Entry 8Z5F (X-ray diffraction, 1.95 A resolution); this record covers chains A and B of the 4 polymer chains in the assembly.

Chain A (and B):
Protein: 3-oxoacyl-[acyl-carrier-protein] synthase 2
Source organism: Helicobacter pylori
Notes: EC 2.3.1.179; chain B of this document is another copy of the same molecule, construct and numbering; everything in this record applies to it too
Reference sequence: A0A438WLJ1 (A0A438WLJ1_HELPX); residue numbers follow UniProt; this construct covers 1-412
Chain sequence (412 residues; numbered 1 to 412; the number before each row is that of its first residue):
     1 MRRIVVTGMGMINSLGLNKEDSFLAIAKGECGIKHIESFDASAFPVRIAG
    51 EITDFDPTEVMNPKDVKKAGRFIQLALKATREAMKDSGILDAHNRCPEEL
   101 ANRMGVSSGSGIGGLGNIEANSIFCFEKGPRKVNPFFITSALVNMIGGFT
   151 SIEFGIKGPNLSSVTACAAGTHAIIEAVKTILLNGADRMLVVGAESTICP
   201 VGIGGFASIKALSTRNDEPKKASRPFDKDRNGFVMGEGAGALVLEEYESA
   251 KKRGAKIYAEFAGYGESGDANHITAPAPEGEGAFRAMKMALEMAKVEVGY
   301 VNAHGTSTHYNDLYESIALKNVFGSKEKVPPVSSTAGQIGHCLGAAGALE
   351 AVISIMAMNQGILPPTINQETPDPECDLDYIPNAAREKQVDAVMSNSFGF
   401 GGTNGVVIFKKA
Construct notes: engineered mutation A336 (Lys in A0A438WLJ1)
Covalently attached groups: decanoic acid (DKA) linked to C167

How chain A and chain B interact:
Pairs across the interface (118; chain A residue first):
  F44(A) with P130(B), hydrophobic
  P45(A) with R131(B)
  N102(A) with R285(B)
  G111(A) with L142(B)
  L115(A) with I118(B), hydrophobic
  I118(A) with L115(B), hydrophobic; I118(B), hydrophobic
  E119(A) with S122(B)
  N121(A) with V201(B)
  S122(A) with E119(B); V201(B)
  I123(A) with S122(B); F126(B), hydrophobic
  F126(A) with I123(B), hydrophobic; E127(B)
  E127(A) with F126(B)
  P130(A) with F44(B), hydrophobic
  V133(A) with G204(B); G205(B); S208(B)
  N134(A) with S208(B)
  P135(A) with S208(B); I209(B)
  F137(A) with V201(B), hydrophobic
  I138(A) with G205(B); F206(B), hydrophobic
  T139(A) with I273(B); T274(B); F400(B)
  L142(A) with G111(B)
  V143(A) with V164(B), hydrophobic
  N144(A) with V164(B); T165(B); A166(B); F400(B), hydrogen bond (side chain-backbone)
  M145(A) with I273(B), hydrophobic; G401(B)
  G148(A) with G401(B)
  S151(A) with A270(B)
  I152(A) with A270(B); N271(B); H272(B); I273(B), hydrophobic
  I156(A) with A270(B)
  K157(A) with S267(B); G268(B), hydrogen bond (backbone-backbone); D269(B); A270(B); R285(B), hydrogen bond (backbone-side chain)
  G158(A) with S267(B); G268(B), hydrogen bond (backbone-backbone)
  P159(A) with E266(B)
  N160(A) with T165(B); T403(B), hydrogen bond (backbone-side chain)
  L161(A) with K179(B); E266(B)
  S162(A) with S162(B); S163(B); V164(B), hydrogen bond (backbone-backbone); T165(B)
  S163(A) with S162(B)
  V164(A) with V143(B), hydrophobic; N144(B); S162(B), hydrogen bond (backbone-backbone); V164(B), hydrophobic
  T165(A) with N144(B); N160(B); S162(B)
  A166(A) with N144(B)
  H172(A) with N160(B); L161(B)
  E176(A) with E176(B)
  K179(A) with L161(B); T180(B), hydrogen bond; L183(B)
  T180(A) with K179(B), hydrogen bond
  L183(A) with M1(B), hydrophobic; K179(B); L183(B), hydrophobic; Y264(B)
  P200(A) with C125(B)
  V201(A) with N121(B); S122(B); F137(B), hydrophobic
  G205(A) with V133(B); I138(B)
  F206(A) with I138(B), hydrophobic
  S208(A) with V133(B); N134(B); P135(B)
  I209(A) with P135(B)
  E266(A) with P159(B); L161(B)
  S267(A) with K157(B); G158(B)
  G268(A) with K157(B), hydrogen bond (backbone-backbone); G158(B), hydrogen bond (backbone-backbone)
  D269(A) with K157(B)
  A270(A) with S151(B); I152(B); I156(B); K157(B)
  N271(A) with I152(B)
  H272(A) with I152(B)
  I273(A) with T139(B); M145(B), hydrophobic; F149(B), hydrophobic; I152(B), hydrophobic
  T274(A) with T139(B)
  R285(A) with N102(B); K157(B), hydrogen bond (side chain-backbone)
  F400(A) with T139(B); N144(B), hydrogen bond (backbone-side chain); M145(B)
  G401(A) with M145(B); G148(B)
  T403(A) with N144(B); N160(B), hydrogen bond (side chain-backbone)
Also at the interface, not in a pair above, chain A (70 interface residues in all): M1, A43, I112, C125, F149, G155, L182, G204, Y264
Also at the interface, not in a pair above, chain B (72 interface residues in all): A43, P45, I112, G155, H172, L182, P200, E281

Summary:
The interface between chain A and chain B involves 70 residues on one side and 72 on the other, with 14
hydrogen bonds. Polar contacts include N144(A)-F400(B), K157(A)-R285(B) and N160(A)-T403(B).
Chain A and chain B are both 3-oxoacyl-[acyl-carrier-protein] synthase 2 (Helicobacter pylori); the structure,
Crystal structure of beta-ketoacyl-ACP synthase FabF K336A in complex with decanoyl-ACP from Helicobacter
pylori, was determined by X-ray diffraction, deposited together with 8Z5D, 8Z5C and 8Z5E.
